3Q7G - chains A and B; structure by X-ray diffraction, 2.30 A resolution.

Chain A (and B):
Molecule: Amyloid-like protein 1
Source organism: Homo sapiens
Notes: fragment: E2 domain; chain B of this document is another copy of the same molecule, construct and numbering; everything in this record applies to it too
Reference sequence: P51693 (APLP1_HUMAN); residue numbers follow UniProt; this construct covers 285-494
Sequence (214 residues; each row starts with the number of its first residue):
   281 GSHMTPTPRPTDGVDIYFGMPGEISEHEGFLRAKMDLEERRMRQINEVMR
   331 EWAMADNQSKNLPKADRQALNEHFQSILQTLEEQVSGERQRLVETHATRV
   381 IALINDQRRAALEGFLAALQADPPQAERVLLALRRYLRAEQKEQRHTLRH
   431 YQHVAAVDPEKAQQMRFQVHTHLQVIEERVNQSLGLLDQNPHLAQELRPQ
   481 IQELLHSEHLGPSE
Disordered / not traced: 281-291 (chain B: 281-291, 487-494)
Sequence notes: expression tag (281-284)
Reported in the primary citation:
  - binding site for 2,3,4,6-tetra-O-sulfonato-glucose: Ser305, Lys314, His376, Arg418, Lys422, Arg425, His426, Arg429, His430, His489
  - conformationally variable residues (helix shift, order/disorder transition, side-chain flip): Ser305, His307, Arg418, Lys422, His426, His433, Ser487 to Glu494
  - binding site for 1,3,4,6-tetra-O-sulfo-beta-D-fructofuranose: Ser305, His307, Lys314, Arg369, His376, Gln387, Lys422, His426, Arg429, His433
  - contacts within the chain: Arg414-Gly491 (hydrogen bond), Arg414-Pro492 (hydrogen bond), Arg418-Leu490 (hydrogen bond), Gln421-Leu490 (hydrogen bond), Ser487-His489 (hydrogen bond), Leu417-Leu490 (hydrophobic contact), Leu484-Leu490 (hydrophobic contact)
  - mutagenesis - S305A, R369A, H430A, H433A: decreased binding to heparin
  - mutagenesis - H489A: unchanged binding to heparin

Chain A / chain B interface:
Residue-residue contacts (65):
  Glu318(A) with Arg429(B), salt bridge; Gln432(B)
  Glu319(A) with Arg429(B), salt bridge
  Met322(A) with Arg425(B); Arg429(B), hydrogen bond; Gln432(B)
  Ile325(A) with Leu428(B), hydrophobic; Tyr431(B), hydrophobic
  Asn326(A) with Gln424(B); Leu428(B)
  Met329(A) with Tyr431(B), hydrophobic; His450(B); Leu453(B), hydrophobic
  Trp332(A) with Phe447(B), hydrophobic; His450(B)
  Ala333(A) with His450(B)
  Asp336(A) with His450(B), salt bridge; Gln454(B)
  Gln355(A) with Arg446(B), hydrogen bond (backbone-side chain); Phe447(B)
  Leu358(A) with Tyr431(B); Arg446(B)
  Gln359(A) with Gln443(B), hydrogen bond; Arg446(B)
  Glu362(A) with Tyr431(B), hydrogen bond; Ala442(B); Gln443(B); Arg446(B), salt bridge
  Val365(A) with Gln432(B); Ala436(B), hydrophobic
  Ser366(A) with Ala435(B); Ala436(B); Pro439(B)
  Arg369(A) with Ala436(B)
  Gln424(A) with Asn326(B), hydrogen bond
  Arg425(A) with Glu319(B), salt bridge; Met322(B)
  Leu428(A) with Met322(B), hydrophobic; Ile325(B), hydrophobic; Asn326(B)
  Tyr431(A) with Ile325(B), hydrophobic; Met329(B), hydrophobic; Leu358(B); Glu362(B), hydrogen bond
  Gln432(A) with Glu318(B); Val365(B)
  Ala435(A) with Glu362(B); Ser366(B)
  Ala436(A) with Ser366(B); Arg369(B)
  Ala442(A) with Glu362(B)
  Gln443(A) with Gln359(B); Glu362(B)
  Arg446(A) with Gln355(B), hydrogen bond; Gln359(B); Glu362(B), salt bridge
  Phe447(A) with Trp332(B), hydrophobic; Asn351(B)
  Val449(A) with Met329(B), hydrophobic
  His450(A) with Met329(B); Trp332(B); Ala333(B); Asp336(B), salt bridge
  Leu453(A) with Met329(B), hydrophobic
  Gln454(A) with Ala333(B)
Also at the interface, not in a pair above, chain A (34 interface residues in all): Arg321, Asn351, Arg429
Also at the interface, not in a pair above, chain B (36 interface residues in all): Asn337, Val437, Val449

Summary:
The interface between chain A and chain B involves 34 residues on one side and 36 on the other; the contacts
include 7 hydrogen bonds and 7 salt bridges. Polar contacts include Glu318(A)-Arg429(B), Glu319(A)-Arg429(B)
and Asp336(A)-His450(B). The paper reports a binding site for 2,3,4,6-tetra-O-sulfonato-glucose at Ser305(A),
Lys314(A) and His376(A) among others; S305A, R369A and H430A of chain A, among others, reduce binding to
heparin; 5 substitutions were tested in all.
Both chains are Amyloid-like protein 1 (Homo sapiens). Entry 3Q7G (Crystal Structure of E2 domain of Human
Amyloid Precursor-Like Protein 1 in complex with SOS (sucrose ...) was determined by X-ray diffraction (same
publication as 3Q7L).
